Entry 2FF7 (X-ray diffraction, 1.60 A resolution); this record covers chain A.

Chain A:
Name: Alpha-hemolysin translocation ATP-binding protein hlyB
From: Escherichia coli
Reference sequence: P08716 (HLYBP_ECOLI); residue numbers follow UniProt; this construct covers 467-707
Chain sequence (247 residues; numbered 461 to 707; the number before each row is that of its first residue):
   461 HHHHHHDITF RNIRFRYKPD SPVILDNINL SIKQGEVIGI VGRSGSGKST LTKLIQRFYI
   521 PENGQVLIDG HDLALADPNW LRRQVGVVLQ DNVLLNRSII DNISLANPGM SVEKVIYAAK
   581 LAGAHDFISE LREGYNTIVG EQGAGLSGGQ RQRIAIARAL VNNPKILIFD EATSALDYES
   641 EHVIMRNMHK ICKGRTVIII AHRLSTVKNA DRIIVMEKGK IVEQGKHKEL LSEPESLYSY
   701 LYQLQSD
Not modelled in the structure: 461-464
Sequence notes: expression tag (461-466)
Residues lining bound ligands: ADP (adenosine-5'-diphosphate): Tyr477, Ile484, Arg503, Ser504, Gly505, Ser506, Gly507, Lys508, Ser509, Thr510, Lys513, Tyr519, Glu631
Swiss-Prot annotation at these positions:
  - binding site (ATP): Gly502 to Ser509
Reported in the primary citation:
  - binding site for ADP: Tyr477
  - contacts within the chain: Gln550-Thr633 (backbone contact)
  - conformationally variable residues (domain motion, helix shift): Phe629 to Ala635, Asp637 to Cys652
  - mutagenesis - D551A, R611A: decreased catalytic activity
  - mutagenesis - R611K: unchanged catalytic activity
  - mutagenesis - D551A: abolished catalytic activity on ATP
  - mutagenesis - E631Q: decreased catalytic activity on ATP (citing earlier work)
  - catalytic residues: Glu631, His662 (citing earlier work)

In short:
Bound to chain A: ADP. UniProt lists 8 ATP-binding residues. The paper reports catalytic residues Glu631 and
His662; D551A and R611A reduce catalytic activity; 4 substitutions were tested in all.
Chain A is Alpha-hemolysin translocation ATP-binding protein hlyB (Escherichia coli); the structure, The
ABC-ATPase of the ABC-transporter HlyB in the ADP bound state, was determined by X-ray diffraction (same
publication as 2FFA, 2FFB, 2FGJ and 2FGK).
